4V4C - chains A and B; structure by X-ray diffraction, 2.35 A resolution.

Chain A:
Molecule: Pyrogallol hydroxytransferase large subunit
Organism: Pelobacter acidigallici
Notes: EC 1.97.1.2
UniProtKB: P80563 (PGTL_PELAC); residues 2-875 here correspond to UniProt positions 1-874 (UniProt number = residue number - 1)
Amino-acid sequence (875 residues; each row starts with the number of its first residue):
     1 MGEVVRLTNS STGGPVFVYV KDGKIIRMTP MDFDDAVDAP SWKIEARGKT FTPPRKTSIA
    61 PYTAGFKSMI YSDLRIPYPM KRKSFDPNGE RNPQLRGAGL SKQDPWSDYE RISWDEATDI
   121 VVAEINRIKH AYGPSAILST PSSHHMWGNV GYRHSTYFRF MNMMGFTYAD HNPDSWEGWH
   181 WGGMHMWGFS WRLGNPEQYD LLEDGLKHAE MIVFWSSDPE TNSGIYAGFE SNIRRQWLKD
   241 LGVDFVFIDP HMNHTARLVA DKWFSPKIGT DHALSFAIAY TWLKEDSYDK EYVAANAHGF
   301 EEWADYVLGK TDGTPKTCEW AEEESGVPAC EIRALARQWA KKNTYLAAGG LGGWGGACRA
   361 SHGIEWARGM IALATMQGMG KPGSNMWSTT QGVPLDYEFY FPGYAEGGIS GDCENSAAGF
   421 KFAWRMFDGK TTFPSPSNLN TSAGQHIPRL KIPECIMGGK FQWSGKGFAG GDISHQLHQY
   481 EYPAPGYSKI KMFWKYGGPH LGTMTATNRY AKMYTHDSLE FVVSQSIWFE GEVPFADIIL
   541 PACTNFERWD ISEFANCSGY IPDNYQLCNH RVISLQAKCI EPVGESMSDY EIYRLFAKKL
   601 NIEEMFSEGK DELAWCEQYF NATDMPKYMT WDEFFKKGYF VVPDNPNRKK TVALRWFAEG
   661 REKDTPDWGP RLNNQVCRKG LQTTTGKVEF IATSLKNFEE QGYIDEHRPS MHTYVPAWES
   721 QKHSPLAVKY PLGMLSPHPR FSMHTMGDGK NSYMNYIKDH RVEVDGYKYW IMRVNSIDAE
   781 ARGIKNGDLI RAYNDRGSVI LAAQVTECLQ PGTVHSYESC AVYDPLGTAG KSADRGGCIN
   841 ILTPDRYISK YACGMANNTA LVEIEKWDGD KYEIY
Construct notes: initiating methionine (1)
Ion coordination: molybdenum(IV) ion: Ser175 (together with acetate ion, molybdopterin guanosine dinucleotide); Ca2+ site 1: Arg257 (shared with Ile61(B), Asn62(B) of chain B); Ca2+ site 2: Trp339, Ala340, Lys342, Gln377
Small-molecule neighbours:
  - molybdopterin guanosine dinucleotide (MGD; 2-amino-5,6-dimercapto-7-methyl-3,7,8a,9-tetrahydro-8-oxa-1,3,9,10-tetraaza-anthracen-4-one guanosine dinucleotide), molecule 1: Tyr62, His144, Ser175, Trp215, Ser216, Ser217, Asp218, Thr221, Asn222, Gly224, Ile225, Ile248, Asp249, Pro250, His251, Asn253, Pro266, Gly269, Asp271, Gly349, Gly350, Trp354, Gly355, Gly356, Ala357, Arg359, His362, Leu735, Pro737, His738, Pro739, Arg740, Ser742, Met743, His744, Asn858
  - molybdopterin guanosine dinucleotide (MGD), molecule 2: Ser142, Ser143, His144, His145, Met146, Asp174, Ser175, Arg359, Arg449, Tyr496, Gly497, Gly498, Pro499, Thr503, Met504, Gln525, Ser526, Ile527, Trp528, Ala542, Cys543, Arg548, Asp589, Ser736, Pro737, His738, Met743, His744, Thr745, Met746, Glu818, Asn840, Thr843, Met855, Asn857, Asn858

Chain B:
Molecule: Pyrogallol hydroxytransferase small subunit
Organism: Pelobacter acidigallici
Notes: EC 1.97.1.2
UniProtKB: P80564 (PGTS_PELAC); numbering as in UniProt (aligned over 1-274)
Amino-acid sequence (274 residues; numbered 1 to 274; the number before each row is that of its first residue):
     1 MEQYYMVIDV AKCQDCNNCF MGCMDEHELN EWPGYTASMQ RGHRWMNIER RERGTYPRND
    61 INYRPTPCMH CENAPCVAKG NGAVYQREDG IVLIDPEKAK GKKELLDTCP YGVMYWNEEE
   121 NVAQKCTMCA HLLDDESWAP KMPRCAHNCG SFVYEFLKTT PEAMAKKVEE EGLEVIKPEL
   181 GTKPRVYYKN LYRFEKNYVT AGILVQGDCF EGAKVVLKSG GKEVASAETN FFGEFKFDAL
   241 DNGEYTVEID ADGKSYSDTV VIDDKSVDLG FIKL
Ion coordination: 4Fe-4S cluster Fe site 1: Cys13, Cys16, Cys19, Cys149; 4Fe-4S cluster Fe site 2: Cys23, Cys126, Cys129, Cys145; Ca2+: Ile61, Asn62 (shared with Arg257(A) of chain A); 4Fe-4S cluster Fe site 3: Cys68, Cys71, Cys76, Cys109
Small-molecule neighbours:
  - 4Fe-4S cluster (SF4), molecule 1: Lys12, Cys13, Gln14, Asp15, Cys16, Asn17, Asn18, Cys19, Ile48, Pro65, Cys149, Ser151, Val153, Tyr154
  - 4Fe-4S cluster (SF4), molecule 2: Cys23, His27, Trp45, Met46, Pro67, Cys126, Thr127, Met128, Cys129, Pro143, Arg144, Cys145
  - 4Fe-4S cluster (SF4), molecule 3: Cys68, Met69, His70, Cys71, Ala74, Pro75, Cys76, Val92, Cys109, Pro110, Tyr111, Val113, Lys125
Swiss-Prot annotation at these positions:
  - binding site ([4Fe-4S] cluster): Cys13, Cys16, Cys19, Cys23, Cys68, Cys71, Cys76, Cys109, Cys126, Cys129, Cys145, Cys149

How chain A and chain B interact:
Residue-residue contacts (104; chain A residue first):
  Tyr19(A) - Trp138(B)
  Lys24(A) - Leu29(B)  hydrogen bond (side chain-backbone)
  Ile26(A) - Asp25(B)
  Ile26(A) - Asn30(B)  hydrogen bond (backbone-side chain)
  Arg27(A) - Asp25(B)
  Arg27(A) - Glu26(B)  salt bridge
  Arg27(A) - Trp32(B)
  Arg27(A) - Leu132(B)
  Arg27(A) - Trp138(B)
  Arg27(A) - Arg144(B)
  Met28(A) - Asp25(B)  hydrogen bond (backbone-side chain)
  Met28(A) - Arg144(B)  hydrogen bond (backbone-side chain)
  Thr29(A) - Trp138(B)
  Thr29(A) - Arg144(B)
  Thr29(A) - His147(B)
  Pro30(A) - His147(B)
  Pro30(A) - Asn148(B)
  Asp32(A) - Pro140(B)
  Asp32(A) - His147(B)  salt bridge
  Pro54(A) - Phe152(B)  hydrophobic
  Lys56(A) - His147(B)  hydrogen bond (side chain-backbone)
  Ile59(A) - Asn18(B)  hydrogen bond (backbone-side chain)
  Ala60(A) - Asn18(B)
  Pro61(A) - Cys16(B)
  Pro61(A) - Asn18(B)
  Pro61(A) - Met21(B)
  Ala64(A) - Met21(B)
  Ala64(A) - Asp25(B)
  Ala64(A) - Asn148(B)
  Gly65(A) - Met21(B)
  Lys67(A) - Asp25(B)  salt bridge
  Lys67(A) - Asn30(B)
  Tyr71(A) - Leu29(B)  hydrophobic
  Met211(A) - Phe231(B)  hydrophobic
  Glu220(A) - Gln14(B)  hydrogen bond
  Phe229(A) - Gln14(B)
  Phe229(A) - Cys16(B)  hydrophobic
  Phe229(A) - Asn18(B)
  Phe229(A) - Gly150(B)
  Asn232(A) - Gly150(B)
  Asn232(A) - Ser151(B)
  Asn232(A) - Phe152(B)
  Ile233(A) - Phe152(B)  hydrophobic
  Gln236(A) - Lys12(B)
  Asp244(A) - Phe231(B)
  Met252(A) - Asn59(B)
  Arg257(A) - Arg50(B)
  Arg257(A) - Ile61(B)
  Arg257(A) - Tyr63(B)  hydrogen bond
  Leu258(A) - Ala11(B)
  Leu258(A) - Lys12(B)
  Leu258(A) - Cys13(B)
  Lys262(A) - Phe232(B)
  Lys262(A) - Glu234(B)  salt bridge
  Trp263(A) - Tyr56(B)  hydrophobic
  Trp263(A) - Pro57(B)
  Trp263(A) - Asn59(B)
  Phe264(A) - Phe232(B)  hydrophobic
  Ser265(A) - Tyr56(B)
  Pro328(A) - Phe271(B)  hydrophobic
  Cys330(A) - Leu204(B)  hydrophobic
  Cys330(A) - Gly207(B)
  Cys330(A) - Cys209(B)
  Cys330(A) - Phe271(B)  hydrophobic
  Glu331(A) - Phe232(B)
  Glu331(A) - Glu234(B)
  Arg333(A) - Asp208(B)  salt bridge
  Ala334(A) - Phe231(B)
  Ala334(A) - Phe232(B)  hydrophobic
  Gln338(A) - Phe231(B)
  Arg740(A) - Gln14(B)  hydrogen bond (side chain-backbone)
  Arg740(A) - Asp15(B)
  Arg740(A) - Cys16(B)
  Phe741(A) - Asp15(B)
  Phe741(A) - Cys16(B)
  Phe741(A) - Asn17(B)
  Asn751(A) - Arg41(B)  hydrogen bond (backbone-side chain)
  Tyr753(A) - Met21(B)  hydrophobic
  Tyr753(A) - Met24(B)
  Tyr753(A) - Glu28(B)  hydrogen bond
  Tyr753(A) - Leu29(B)
  Tyr753(A) - Arg41(B)
  Met754(A) - Met21(B)  hydrophobic
  Tyr756(A) - Phe20(B)
  Tyr756(A) - Met24(B)  hydrophobic
  Tyr756(A) - Arg41(B)  hydrogen bond
  Tyr756(A) - Gly42(B)
  Tyr756(A) - Arg44(B)  hydrogen bond (backbone-side chain)
  Ile757(A) - Asn17(B)
  Lys758(A) - Arg44(B)
  Lys758(A) - Asn47(B)  hydrogen bond
  Lys758(A) - Ile48(B)  hydrogen bond (side chain-backbone)
  Lys758(A) - Glu49(B)  salt bridge
  Asp759(A) - Arg50(B)  salt bridge
  Thr806(A) - Glu52(B)  hydrogen bond
  Glu807(A) - Glu52(B)  hydrogen bond (backbone-side chain)
  Glu807(A) - Gly54(B)
  Glu807(A) - Thr55(B)
  Glu807(A) - Tyr56(B)  hydrogen bond (side chain-backbone)
  Glu807(A) - Asn59(B)  hydrogen bond (backbone-side chain)
  Cys808(A) - Asn59(B)
  Leu809(A) - Tyr56(B)
  Gln810(A) - Tyr56(B)
  Pro811(A) - Tyr56(B)
Also at the interface, not in a pair above, chain A (58 interface residues in all): Val246, Leu335, Arg337, Ser752, Asn775, Gln804
Also at the interface, not in a pair above, chain B (52 interface residues in all): Arg58, Cys149, Glu211

Summary:
Chain A and chain B form an interface of 58 and 52 residues respectively, with 19 hydrogen bonds and 7 salt
bridges. Polar pairs include Arg27(A)-Glu26(B), Asp32(A)-His147(B) and Lys67(A)-Asp25(B). Bound to chain A:
molybdopterin guanosine dinucleotide. Ligands of chain B: 3 copies of 4Fe-4S cluster.
Here chain A is Pyrogallol hydroxytransferase large subunit and chain B is Pyrogallol hydroxytransferase small
subunit, both from Pelobacter acidigallici. Entry 4V4C (Crystal Structure of Pyrogallol-Phloroglucinol
Transhydroxylase from Pelobacter acidigallici) was determined by X-ray diffraction together with 4V4E from the
same study.
